PDB entry 3E27 | X-ray diffraction, 2.20 A resolution | chains A and B

== Chain A (and B) ==
Name: Nicotinate (Nicotinamide) nucleotide adenylyltransferase
From: Bacillus anthracis
Notes: EC 2.7.7.18; chain B of this document is another copy of the same molecule, construct and numbering; everything in this record applies to it too
Chain sequence (189 residues; each row starts with the number of its first residue):
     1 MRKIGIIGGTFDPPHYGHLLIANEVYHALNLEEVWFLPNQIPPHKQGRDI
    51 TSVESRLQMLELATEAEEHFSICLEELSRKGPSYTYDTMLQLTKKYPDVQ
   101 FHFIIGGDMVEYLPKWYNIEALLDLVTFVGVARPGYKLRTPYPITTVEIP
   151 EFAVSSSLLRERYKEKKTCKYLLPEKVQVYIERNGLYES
Unresolved in the structure: 1 (chain B: 189)
Metal / ion sites: Mg2+ near Asp-108 (its only coordinating residue here)
Small-molecule neighbours: nicotinic acid adenine dinucleotide (DND): Ile-7, Gly-8, Gly-9, Thr-10, Phe-11, His-15, Gly-17, His-18, Ile-21, Asn-39, Pro-43, His-44, Lys-45, Ser-83, Tyr-84, Thr-85, Tyr-86, Phe-103, Ile-104, Ile-105, Gly-106, Asp-108, Met-109, Tyr-112, Trp-116, Tyr-117, Val-131, Ala-132, Arg-133, Phe-152, Val-154
Reported in the primary citation:
  - binding site for nicotinic acid adenine dinucleotide: Trp-116

== How chain A and chain B interact ==
Contacting residue pairs - 39 pairs, chain A then chain B:
  Tyr-16(A) / Tyr-171(B)  hydrophobic
  Leu-19(A) / Tyr-171(B)
  Leu-20(A) / Tyr-171(B)  hydrophobic
  Leu-20(A) / Leu-172(B)  hydrophobic
  Asn-23(A) / Thr-168(B)  hydrogen bond
  Asn-23(A) / Lys-170(B)
  Asn-23(A) / Tyr-171(B)
  Glu-24(A) / Arg-162(B)  salt bridge
  His-27(A) / Thr-168(B)
  Glu-67(A) / Lys-170(B)  salt bridge
  Glu-67(A) / Tyr-171(B)  hydrogen bond
  Phe-70(A) / Tyr-171(B)
  Pro-150(A) / Phe-152(B)
  Pro-150(A) / Leu-158(B)  hydrophobic
  Pro-150(A) / Arg-162(B)
  Glu-151(A) / Glu-151(B)
  Glu-151(A) / Phe-152(B)
  Glu-151(A) / Ala-153(B)  hydrogen bond (backbone-backbone)
  Phe-152(A) / Pro-150(B)
  Phe-152(A) / Glu-151(B)
  Phe-152(A) / Phe-152(B)  hydrophobic
  Ala-153(A) / Pro-150(B)
  Ala-153(A) / Glu-151(B)  hydrogen bond (backbone-backbone)
  Val-154(A) / Pro-150(B)
  Arg-162(A) / Glu-24(B)  salt bridge
  Arg-162(A) / Pro-150(B)
  Thr-168(A) / Asn-23(B)  hydrogen bond
  Thr-168(A) / His-27(B)
  Lys-170(A) / Asn-23(B)
  Lys-170(A) / Glu-67(B)  salt bridge
  Lys-170(A) / His-69(B)
  Tyr-171(A) / Tyr-16(B)  hydrophobic
  Tyr-171(A) / Leu-19(B)
  Tyr-171(A) / Leu-20(B)  hydrophobic
  Tyr-171(A) / Asn-23(B)
  Tyr-171(A) / Glu-67(B)
  Tyr-171(A) / Phe-70(B)
  Leu-172(A) / Leu-20(B)  hydrophobic
  Leu-172(A) / Pro-150(B)  hydrophobic
Also at the interface, not in a pair above, chain A (21 interface residues in all): Pro-134, Glu-148, Leu-158
Also at the interface, not in a pair above, chain B (20 interface residues in all): Val-154

== Overview ==
Chain A and chain B form an interface of 21 and 20 residues respectively; the contacts include 5 hydrogen
bonds and 4 salt bridges. Polar contacts include Glu-24(A)/Arg-162(B), Glu-67(A)/Lys-170(B) and
Asn-23(A)/Thr-168(B). Chain A binds nicotinic acid adenine dinucleotide. The paper reports a binding site for
nicotinic acid adenine dinucleotide at Trp-116(A).
Both chains are Nicotinate (Nicotinamide) nucleotide adenylyltransferase (Bacillus anthracis). Entry 3E27
(Nicotinic acid mononucleotide (NaMN) adenylyltransferase from Bacillus anthracis: product complex) was
determined by X-ray diffraction together with 3HFJ from the same study.
